PDB entry 4WHR | X-ray diffraction, 1.58 A resolution | chains D and B of the 6 polymer chains in the assembly

[Chain D (and B)]
Name: Protocatechuate 3,4-dioxygenase beta chain
Organism: Pseudomonas putida
Notes: EC 1.13.11.3; chain B of this document is another copy of the same molecule, construct and numbering; everything in this record applies to it too
UniProtKB: P00437 (PCXB_PSEPU); residues 301-538 here correspond to UniProt positions 2-239 (UniProt number = residue number - 299)
Sequence (238 residues; row label = number of the first residue in the row):
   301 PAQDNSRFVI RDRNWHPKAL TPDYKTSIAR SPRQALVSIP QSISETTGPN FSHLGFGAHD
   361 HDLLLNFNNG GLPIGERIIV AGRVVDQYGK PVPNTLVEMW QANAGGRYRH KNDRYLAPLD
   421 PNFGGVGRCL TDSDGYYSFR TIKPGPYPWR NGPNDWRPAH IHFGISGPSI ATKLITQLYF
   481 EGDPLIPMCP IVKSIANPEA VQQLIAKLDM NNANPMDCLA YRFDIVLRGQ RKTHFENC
Unresolved in the structure: 538 (chain B: fully traced)
Modified residues: C429 (S-hydroxycysteine; CSO)
Ion coordination: Fe ion: Y408, Y447, H460, H462
Small-molecule neighbours:
  - 4-fluorobenzene-1,2-diol (3N8), molecule 1: R307, F308, I310, P340, Q341, R531, E536
  - 4-fluorobenzene-1,2-diol (3N8), molecule 2: L320, P332, R333, Q334
  - 4-fluorobenzene-1,2-diol (3N8), molecule 3: L320, P322, I328, R333
  - 4-fluorobenzene-1,2-diol (3N8), molecule 4: S338, I339, P340
  - 4-fluorobenzene-1,2-diol (3N8), molecule 5: L372, R377, Y415, L416, A417, P418, M516, D517
  - 4-fluorobenzene-1,2-diol (3N8), molecule 6: R450, P453, P515, M516
  - 4-fluorobenzene-1,2-diol (3N8), molecule 7: P487, K493, I495, A496, N497, P498, V501
  - 4-fluorobenzene-1,2-diol (3N8), molecule 8: A513, N514, P515

[Chain D / chain B interface]
Pairs across the interface - 11 pairs, chain D then chain B:
  I310(D) with P453(B), hydrophobic; N454(B)
  N314(D) with D323(B), hydrogen bond
  R333(D) with I328(B)
  A335(D) with K325(B); I328(B)
  L336(D) with K325(B), hydrogen bond (backbone-side chain)
  S338(D) with K325(B), hydrogen bond; N451(B), hydrogen bond (side chain-backbone); G452(B); P453(B)

[In short]
6 residues of chain D face 7 of chain B across their interface; the contacts include 4 hydrogen bonds. Polar
contacts include N314(D)-D323(B), L336(D)-K325(B) and S338(D)-K325(B). Chain D binds 8 copies of
4-fluorobenzene-1,2-diol. The Fe ion site is built by Y408(D), Y447(D), H460(D) and H462(D).
Both chains are Protocatechuate 3,4-dioxygenase beta chain (Pseudomonas putida). Entry 4WHR (Anhydride
reaction intermediate trapped in Protocatechuate 3,4-dioxygenase (pseudomonas putida) at pH 8.5) was
determined by X-ray diffraction, deposited together with 4WHO, 4WHP and 4WHS.
